Entry 6NF2 (electron microscopy, 3.70 A resolution); this record covers chains A and O of the 24 polymer chains in the assembly.

[Chain A]
Protein: Envelope glycoprotein gp120
Organism: Human immunodeficiency virus 1
Reference sequence: Q2N0S6 (Q2N0S6_9HIV1); the construct lacks a stretch of the UniProt sequence and is renumbered around it, so the offset changes along the chain: 31-141 = UniProt 30-140; 150-185 = UniProt 141-176; 187-309 = UniProt 186-308; 312-321 = UniProt 309-318; 2 more segments
Amino-acid sequence (480 residues; numbered 31 to 512 plus 10 insertion-coded residues; 12 numbers in that range are skipped by the numbering (no residue carries them; nothing is unmodelled there); the number before each row is that of its first residue; a row labelled like 185A-185I holds insertion residues (185A, then the next letters in order)):
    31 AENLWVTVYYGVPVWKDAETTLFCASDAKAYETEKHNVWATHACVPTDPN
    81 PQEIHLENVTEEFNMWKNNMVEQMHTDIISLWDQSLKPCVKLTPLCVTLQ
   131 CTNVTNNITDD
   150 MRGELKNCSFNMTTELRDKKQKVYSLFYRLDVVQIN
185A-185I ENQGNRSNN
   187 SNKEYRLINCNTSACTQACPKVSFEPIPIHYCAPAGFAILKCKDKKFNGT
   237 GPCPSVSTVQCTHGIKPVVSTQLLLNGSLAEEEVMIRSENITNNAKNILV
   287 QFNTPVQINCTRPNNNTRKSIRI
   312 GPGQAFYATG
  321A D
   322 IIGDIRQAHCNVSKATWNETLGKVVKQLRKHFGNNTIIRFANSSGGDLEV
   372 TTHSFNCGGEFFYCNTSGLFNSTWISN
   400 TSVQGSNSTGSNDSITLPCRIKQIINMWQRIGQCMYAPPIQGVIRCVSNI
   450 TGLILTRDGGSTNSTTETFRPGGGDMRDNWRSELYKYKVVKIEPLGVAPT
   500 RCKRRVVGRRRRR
Not modelled in the structure: 185A-185I, 400-410, 506-512
Sequence notes: engineered mutation Cys-201 (Ile200 in Q2N0S6), Asn-332 (Thr330 in Q2N0S6), Cys-433 (Ala430 in Q2N0S6), Cys-501 (Ala498 in Q2N0S6), Arg-509 (Glu506 in Q2N0S6), Arg-510 (Lys507 in Q2N0S6), Arg-512 (Ala509 in Q2N0S6)
Cystine bridges: Cys-54/Cys-74, Cys-119/Cys-205, Cys-126/Cys-196, Cys-131/Cys-157, Cys-201/Cys-433, Cys-218/Cys-247, Cys-228/Cys-239, Cys-296/Cys-331, Cys-378/Cys-445, Cys-385/Cys-418
Covalent attachments: N-acetylglucosamine (NAG) linked to Asn-88, Asn-133, Asn-156, Asn-160, Asn-197, Asn-234, Asn-262, Asn-295, Asn-301, Asn-355, Asn-363, Asn-386, Asn-392, Asn-448; glycan linked to Asn-137, Asn-276, Asn-332

[Chain O]
Protein: 0PV-c.01 Heavy Chain
Organism: Homo sapiens
Amino-acid sequence (229 residues; row label = number of the first residue in the row; a row labelled like 31A-31B holds insertion residues (31A, then the next letters in order)):
     1 QVQLVESGPGVVKPSETLSLTCVVSGGTPGR
31A-31B GF
    32 LYWSWVRQPPGKGLEWIGGTA
   52A T
    53 NTDITDYNPSLKSRAAISKDTSRNQFLLNL
82A-82C KPL
    83 TAGDTAVYYCTSRAKDYR
100A-100G GPSYSRI
   101 DVWGPGVLVTVSSASTKGPSVFPLAPSSKSTSGGTAALGCLVKDYFPEPV
   151 TVSWNSGALTSGVHTFPAVLQSSGLYSLSSVVTVPSSSLGTQTYICNVNH
   201 KPSNTKVDKRVEPKSC
Not modelled in the structure: 113-216
Cystine bridges: Cys-22/Cys-92

[How chain A and chain O interact]
Contacting residue pairs (15; chain A residue first):
  Gln-82(A) / Arg-31(O)
  Gln-82(A) / Gly-31A(O)
  Glu-83(A) / Thr-28(O)
  Ile-84(A) / Thr-28(O)
  Ile-84(A) / Pro-29(O)
  Ile-84(A) / Gly-30(O)
  Ile-84(A) / Arg-31(O)
  His-85(A) / Gly-26(O)
  His-85(A) / Thr-28(O)  hydrogen bond (backbone-backbone)
  His-85(A) / Pro-29(O)
  Glu-87(A) / Gln-1(O)  hydrogen bond
  Lys-229(A) / Gly-26(O)
  Lys-229(A) / Gly-27(O)
  Lys-231(A) / Asn-76(O)
  Ala-266(A) / Arg-75(O)
Interface residues without a listed pair, chain A (10 interface residues in all): Asn-80, Leu-265
Interface residues without a listed pair, chain O (11 interface residues in all): Asn-53

[Summary]
The interface between chain A and chain O involves 10 residues on one side and 11 on the other, with 2
hydrogen bonds. Polar pairs include Glu-87(A)/Gln-1(O) and His-85(A)/Thr-28(O). Covalently linked
N-acetylglucosamine: at Asn-88(A), Asn-133(A), Asn-156(A), Asn-160(A), Asn-197(A) and Asn-234(A) and 8 more.
Here chain A is Envelope glycoprotein gp120 (Human immunodeficiency virus 1) and chain O is 0PV-c.01 Heavy
Chain (Homo sapiens). Entry 6NF2 (Cryo-EM structure of vaccine-elicited antibody 0PV-c.01 in complex with
HIV-1 Env BG505 DS-SOSIP and antibodies VRC03 ...) was determined by electron microscopy together with 6MPH,
6MQC, 6MQE, 6MQM, 6MQR, 6N16 and 4 further entries from the same study.
